Entry 6CP7 (electron microscopy, 4.10 A resolution (low resolution: residue-level contacts below are approximate; hydrogen-bond / salt-bridge calls are withheld)); this record covers chains S and T of the 16 polymer chains in the assembly.

== Chain S (and T) ==
Protein: ATP synthase subunit 9, mitochondrial
From: Saccharomyces cerevisiae (strain ATCC 204508 / S288c)
Notes: chain T of this document is another copy of the same molecule, construct and numbering; everything in this record applies to it too
Reference sequence: P61829 (ATP9_YEAST); residue numbers follow UniProt; this construct covers 1-76
Chain sequence (76 residues; row label = number of the first residue in the row):
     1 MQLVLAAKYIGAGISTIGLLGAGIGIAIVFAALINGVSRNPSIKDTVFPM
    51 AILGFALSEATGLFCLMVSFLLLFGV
Not modelled in the structure: 75-76
Modified positions: Met1 (N-formylmethionine; FME)
Swiss-Prot annotation at these positions:
  - site: Glu59 (Reversibly protonated during proton transport)
  - modified residue: Met1 (N-formylmethionine)
  - natural variant: Thr46 (T46L: In strain: DS400/A3 and KL14-4A), Leu53 (L53F: In strain: DS400/A3, DS401 and 1 more), Leu57 (L57V: In oligomycin-resistant mutant and cross-resistance to venturicidin), Cys65 (C65S: In oligomycin-resistant mutant)

== Interface between chain S and chain T ==
Pairs across the interface (69; chain S residue first):
  Met1(S) - Gln2(T)
  Leu3(S) - Leu3(T)
  Leu3(S) - Ala6(T)
  Val4(S) - Leu5(T)
  Val4(S) - Ala6(T)
  Val4(S) - Tyr9(T)
  Ala7(S) - Ala6(T)
  Ala7(S) - Ile10(T)
  Lys8(S) - Tyr9(T)
  Ile10(S) - Ile10(T)
  Gly11(S) - Gly13(T)
  Ile14(S) - Ile10(T)
  Ile14(S) - Gly13(T)
  Ile14(S) - Ile14(T)
  Ile14(S) - Ile17(T)
  Ser15(S) - Gly13(T)
  Ser15(S) - Thr16(T)
  Ile17(S) - Ile17(T)
  Gly18(S) - Ile17(T)
  Gly18(S) - Leu19(T)
  Leu20(S) - Leu20(T)
  Gly21(S) - Leu20(T)
  Gly21(S) - Gly23(T)
  Gly25(S) - Gly23(T)
  Gly25(S) - Ala27(T)
  Ile28(S) - Ala27(T)
  Ile28(S) - Ile28(T)
  Ile28(S) - Ala31(T)
  Val29(S) - Ala27(T)
  Val29(S) - Ile34(T)
  Ala32(S) - Ala31(T)
  Ala32(S) - Ile34(T)
  Ala32(S) - Asn35(T)
  Leu33(S) - Ile34(T)
  Asn35(S) - Asn35(T)
  Gly36(S) - Asn35(T)
  Gly36(S) - Ser38(T)
  Arg39(S) - Ser38(T)
  Asn40(S) - Ser38(T)
  Asn40(S) - Pro41(T)
  Ile43(S) - Val37(T)
  Ile43(S) - Pro41(T)
  Thr46(S) - Lys44(T)
  Val47(S) - Val37(T)
  Met50(S) - Leu33(T)
  Met50(S) - Val37(T)
  Met50(S) - Lys44(T)
  Met50(S) - Phe48(T)
  Ala51(S) - Ile34(T)
  Leu53(S) - Phe30(T)
  Gly54(S) - Phe30(T)
  Leu57(S) - Ile26(T)
  Leu57(S) - Phe30(T)
  Leu57(S) - Phe55(T)
  Ser58(S) - Ile26(T)
  Ser58(S) - Ala27(T)
  Thr61(S) - Leu19(T)
  Thr61(S) - Gly23(T)
  Thr61(S) - Ile26(T)
  Thr61(S) - Glu59(T)
  Phe64(S) - Leu19(T)
  Cys65(S) - Thr16(T)
  Cys65(S) - Leu19(T)
  Val68(S) - Thr16(T)
  Val68(S) - Leu66(T)
  Val68(S) - Ser69(T)
  Leu71(S) - Leu73(T)
  Leu71(S) - Phe74(T)
  Leu72(S) - Tyr9(T)
Also at the interface, not in a pair above, chain S (38 interface residues in all): Met67
Also at the interface, not in a pair above, chain T (37 interface residues in all): Ala12, Ile24, Arg39, Leu63, Phe70

== Overview ==
Chain S and chain T form an interface of 38 and 37 residues respectively.
Both chains are ATP synthase subunit 9, mitochondrial (Saccharomyces cerevisiae (strain ATCC 204508 / S288c)).
Entry 6CP7 (Monomer yeast ATP synthase Fo reconstituted in nanodisc generated from masked refinement) was
determined by electron microscopy, deposited together with 6CP3, 6CP5 and 6CP6.
